8JC3 - chains B and A; structure by X-ray diffraction, 1.82 A resolution.

[Chain B (and A)]
Name: Bifunctional cytochrome P450/NADPH--P450 reductase
Source organism: Priestia megaterium NBRC 15308
Notes: EC 1.14.14.1, 1.6.2.4; chain A of this document is another copy of the same molecule, construct and numbering; everything in this record applies to it too
UniProtKB: P14779 (CPXB_PRIM2); residues 0-455 here correspond to UniProt positions 1-456 (UniProt number = residue number + 1)
Sequence (465 residues; each row starts with the number of its first residue; numbers below 1 keep their minus sign (Gly-1 is residue -1)):
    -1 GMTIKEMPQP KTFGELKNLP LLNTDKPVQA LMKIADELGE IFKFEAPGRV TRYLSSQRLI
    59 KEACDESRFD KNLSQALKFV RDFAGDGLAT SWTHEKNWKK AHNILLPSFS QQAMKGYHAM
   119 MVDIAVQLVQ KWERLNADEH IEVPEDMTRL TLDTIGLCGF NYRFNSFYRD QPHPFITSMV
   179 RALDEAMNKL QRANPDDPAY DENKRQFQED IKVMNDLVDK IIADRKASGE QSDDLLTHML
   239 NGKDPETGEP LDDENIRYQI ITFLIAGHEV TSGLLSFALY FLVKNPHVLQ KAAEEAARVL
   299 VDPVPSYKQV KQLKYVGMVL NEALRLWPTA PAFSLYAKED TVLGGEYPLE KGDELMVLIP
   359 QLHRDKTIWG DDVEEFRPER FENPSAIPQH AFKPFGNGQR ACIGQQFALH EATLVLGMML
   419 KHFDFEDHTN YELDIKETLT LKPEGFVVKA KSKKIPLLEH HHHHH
Unresolved in the structure: -1 to 2, 191-192, 456-463 (chain A: -1 to 2, 191-193, 456-463)
Differences from the reference sequence: expression tag (-1, 456-463); engineered mutation Ala87 (Phe88 in P14779), Val268 (Thr269 in P14779)
Metal / ion sites: heme Fe: Cys400 (together with hydroxyamine)
Residues lining bound ligands:
  - heme (HEM): Lys69, Leu75, Leu86, Ala87, Trp96, Phe107, Ile153, Thr260, Phe261, Ala264, Gly265, Val268, Thr269, Leu272, Leu322, Thr327, Ala328, Phe331, Pro392, Phe393, Gly394, Gln397, Arg398, Ala399, Cys400, Ile401, Gly402, Phe405, Ala406
  - hydroxyamine (HOA): Ala264, Gly265, Val268
  - 4-(pyridin-4-ylamino)butanoic acid / phenylalanine: Leu17, Leu20, Pro25, Val26, Leu29, Phe42, Ala44, Arg47, Tyr51, Ser72, Gln73, Ala74, Leu75, Met185, Leu188, Ala264, Val268, Ala328, Pro329, Ala330, Met354, Leu437, Thr438
Curated features (UniProtKB/Swiss-Prot):
  - binding site ((9Z)-hexadecenoate): Tyr51
  - binding site (heme): Cys400

[Chain B / chain A interface]
Residue-residue contacts (20):
  His285(B) - Ser383(A)
  His285(B) - Ala384(A)
  Val286(B) - Ser383(A)
  Lys289(B) - Pro382(A)
  Lys289(B) - Ser383(A)
  Lys289(B) - Ile385(A)  hydrogen bond (side chain-backbone)
  Lys289(B) - Pro386(A)
  Lys289(B) - Gln387(A)
  Glu292(B) - Lys59(A)  salt bridge
  Glu293(B) - Gln387(A)  hydrogen bond
  Arg296(B) - Lys59(A)
  Arg296(B) - Gln387(A)
  Tyr313(B) - Gln387(A)
  Thr365(B) - Lys113(A)
  Asp369(B) - Gln310(A)  hydrogen bond
  Glu377(B) - Pro382(A)
  Glu377(B) - Ser383(A)  hydrogen bond
  Asn381(B) - Gly396(A)  hydrogen bond (side chain-backbone)
  Asn381(B) - Ala399(A)
  Ser383(B) - Leu104(A)
Interface residues without a listed pair, chain B (17 interface residues in all): Gln310, Lys312, Arg375, Pro376, Glu380
Interface residues without a listed pair, chain A (15 interface residues in all): Asp63, His388, Lys391

[Summary]
The interface between chain B and chain A involves 17 residues on one side and 15 on the other, with 5
hydrogen bonds and 1 salt bridge. Polar pairs include Glu292(B)-Lys59(A), Lys289(B)-Ile385(A) and
Glu293(B)-Gln387(A). Chain B binds heme, hydroxyamine and 4-(pyridin-4-ylamino)butanoic acid / phenylalanine.
Both chains are Bifunctional cytochrome P450/NADPH--P450 reductase (Priestia megaterium NBRC 15308). Entry
8JC3 (Crystal structure of the P450 BM3 heme domain mutant F87A-T268V in complex with Pyd-N-C4-Phe and
hydroxylamine) was determined by X-ray diffraction together with 8JC4 from the same study.
